Entry 7XHF (X-ray diffraction, 2.68 A resolution); this record covers chains A and C of the 4 polymer chains in the assembly.

== Chain A ==
Molecule: Ras GTPase-activating protein-binding protein 1
Organism: Homo sapiens
Notes: EC 3.6.4.12, 3.6.4.13
Reference sequence: Q13283 (G3BP1_HUMAN); numbering as in UniProt (aligned over 1-139)
Sequence (139 residues; numbered 1 to 139; the number before each row is that of its first residue):
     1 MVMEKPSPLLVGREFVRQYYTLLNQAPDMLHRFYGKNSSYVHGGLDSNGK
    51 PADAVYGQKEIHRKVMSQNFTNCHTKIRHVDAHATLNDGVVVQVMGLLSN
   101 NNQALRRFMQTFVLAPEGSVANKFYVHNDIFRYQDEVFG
Unresolved in the structure: 1-5, 43-51, 139

== Chain C ==
Molecule: USP10/6-21
Organism: Homo sapiens
Sequence (16 residues; row label = number of the first residue in the row):
     6 PQYIFGDFSPDEFNQF

== Interface between chain A and chain C ==
Contacting residue pairs - 29 pairs, chain A then chain C:
  S7(A) - Y8(C)
  L10(A) - Y8(C)
  V11(A) - Y8(C)  hydrophobic
  V11(A) - F10(C)
  E14(A) - F10(C)
  F15(A) - F10(C)
  R17(A) - F18(C)  hydrogen bond (side chain-backbone)
  R17(A) - F21(C)
  Q18(A) - Y8(C)
  Q18(A) - F10(C)
  Q18(A) - F18(C)
  L22(A) - F13(C)  hydrophobic
  L22(A) - E17(C)
  M29(A) - E17(C)
  R32(A) - G11(C)
  R32(A) - D12(C)  hydrogen bond (backbone-backbone)
  R32(A) - F13(C)
  F33(A) - F10(C)
  F33(A) - F13(C)  hydrophobic
  F33(A) - F18(C)  hydrophobic
  Q58(A) - D12(C)
  N122(A) - Y8(C)
  N122(A) - I9(C)  hydrogen bond (backbone-backbone)
  K123(A) - I9(C)
  K123(A) - G11(C)
  K123(A) - D12(C)  salt bridge
  F124(A) - I9(C)  hydrogen bond (backbone-backbone)
  F124(A) - F10(C)
  F124(A) - G11(C)  hydrogen bond (backbone-backbone)
Interface residues without a listed pair, chain A (16 interface residues in all): L114
Interface residues without a listed pair, chain C (11 interface residues in all): Q7, S14

== In short ==
16 residues of chain A face 11 of chain C across their interface, with 5 hydrogen bonds and 1 salt bridge.
Polar contacts include K123(A)-D12(C), R17(A)-F18(C) and R32(A)-D12(C).
Chain A is Ras GTPase-activating protein-binding protein 1 and chain C is USP10/6-21, both from Homo sapiens;
the structure, Crystal structure of the NTF2L domain of human G3BP1 in complex with the USP10 derived peptide,
was determined by X-ray diffraction, deposited together with 7XHG.
